Entry 3GYN (X-ray diffraction, 2.15 A resolution); this record covers chain A.

Chain A:
Name: RNA-directed RNA polymerase
From: Hepatitis C virus (isolate BK)
Notes: EC 2.7.7.48
UniProt: P26663 (POLG_HCVBK); residues 1-570 here correspond to UniProt positions 2420-2989 (UniProt number = residue number + 2419)
Chain sequence (578 residues; each row starts with the number of its first residue):
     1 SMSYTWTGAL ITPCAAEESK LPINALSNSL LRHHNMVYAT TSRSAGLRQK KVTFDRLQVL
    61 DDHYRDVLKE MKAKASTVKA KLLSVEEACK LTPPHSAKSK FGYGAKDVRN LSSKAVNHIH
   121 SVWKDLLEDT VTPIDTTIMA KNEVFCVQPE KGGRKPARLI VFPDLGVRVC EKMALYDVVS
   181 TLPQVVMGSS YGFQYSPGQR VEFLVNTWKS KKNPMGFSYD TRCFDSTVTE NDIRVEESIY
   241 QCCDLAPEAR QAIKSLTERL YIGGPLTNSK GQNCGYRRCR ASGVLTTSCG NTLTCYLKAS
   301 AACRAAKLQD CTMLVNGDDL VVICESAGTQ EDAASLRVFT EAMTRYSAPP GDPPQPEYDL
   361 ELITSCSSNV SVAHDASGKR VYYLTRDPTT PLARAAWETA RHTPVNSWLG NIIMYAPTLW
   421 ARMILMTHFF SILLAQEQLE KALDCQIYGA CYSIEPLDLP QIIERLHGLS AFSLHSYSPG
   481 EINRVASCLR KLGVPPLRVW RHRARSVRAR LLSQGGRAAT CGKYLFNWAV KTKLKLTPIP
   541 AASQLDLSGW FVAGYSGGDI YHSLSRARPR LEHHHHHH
Unresolved in the structure: 149-153, 563-578
Sequence notes: engineered mutation Gln544 (Arg2963 in P26663); expression tag (571-578)
Residues lining bound ligands: B42 (N-{3-[(5R)-1-cyclopentyl-4-hydroxy-5-methyl-5-(3-methylbutyl)-2-oxo-1,2,5,6-tetrahydropyridin-3-yl]-1,1-dioxido-4H-1,2,4-benzothiadiazin-7-yl}methanesulfonamide): Phe193, Pro197, Arg200, Thr287, Ser288, Asn291, Asn316, Gly317, Asp318, Asp319, Cys366, Ser367, Ser368, Leu384, Arg386, Ser407, Gly410, Asn411, Met414, Tyr415, Gln446, Ile447, Tyr448, Gly449, Ser556
UniProt features mapped onto this chain:
  - binding site (Mg(2+)): Asp220, Asp318, Asp319
  - modified residue (Phosphoserine): Ser29, Ser42

In short:
Ligands of chain A: compound B42. Curated annotation (UniProt) lists 3 Mg2+-binding residues.
Chain A is RNA-directed RNA polymerase (Hepatitis C virus (isolate BK)); the structure, Crystal structure of
HCV NS5B polymerase with a novel monocyclic dihydropyridinone inhibitor, was determined by X-ray diffraction
(same publication as 3IGV).
